Entry 7QUP (electron microscopy, 3.80 A resolution); this record covers chains 13B and 13C of the 65 polymer chains in the assembly.

Chain 13B:
Protein: Tubulin beta-1 chain
Source organism: Drosophila melanogaster
Reference sequence: Q24560 (TBB1_DROME); numbering as in UniProt (aligned over 2-426)
Amino-acid sequence (425 residues; row label = number of the first residue in the row):
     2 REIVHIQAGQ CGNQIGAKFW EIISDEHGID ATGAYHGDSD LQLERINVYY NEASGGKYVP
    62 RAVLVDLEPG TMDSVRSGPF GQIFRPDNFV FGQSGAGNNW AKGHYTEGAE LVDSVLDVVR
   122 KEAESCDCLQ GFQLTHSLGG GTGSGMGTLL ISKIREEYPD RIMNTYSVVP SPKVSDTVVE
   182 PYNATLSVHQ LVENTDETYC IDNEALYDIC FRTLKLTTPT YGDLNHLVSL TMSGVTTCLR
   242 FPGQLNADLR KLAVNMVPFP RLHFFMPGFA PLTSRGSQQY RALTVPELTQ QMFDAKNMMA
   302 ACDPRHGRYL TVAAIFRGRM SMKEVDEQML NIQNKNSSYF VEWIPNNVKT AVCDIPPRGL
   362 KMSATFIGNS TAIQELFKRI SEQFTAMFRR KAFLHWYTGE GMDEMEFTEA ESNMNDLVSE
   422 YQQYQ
UniProt features mapped onto this chain:
  - binding site (GTP): Gln11, Glu69, Ser138, Gly142, Thr143, Gly144, Asn204, Asn226
  - binding site (Mg(2+)): Glu69
  - modified residue (Phosphoserine): Ser40, Ser339
Small-molecule neighbours: GDP (guanosine-5'-diphosphate): Gly10, Gln11, Cys12, Gln15, Asn99, Ser138, Gly141, Thr143, Gly144, Asp177, Glu181, Asn204, Leu207, Tyr222, Asn226

Chain 13C:
Protein: Tubulin alpha-1 chain
Source organism: Drosophila melanogaster
Reference sequence: P06603 (TBA1_DROME); numbering as in UniProt (aligned over 1-436)
Amino-acid sequence (475 residues; each row starts with the number of its first residue; numbers below 1 keep their minus sign (Met-24 is residue -24)):
   -24 MHHHHHHEDQ VDPRLIDGKG GGGRPMRECI SIHVGQAGVQ IGNACWELYC LEHGIQPDGQ
    36 MPSDKTVGGG DDSFNTFFSE TGAGKHVPRA VFVDLEPTVV DEVRTGTYRQ LFHPEQLITG
    96 KEDAANNYAR GHYTIGKEIV DLVLDRIRKL ADQCTGLQGF LIFHSFGGGT GSGFTSLLME
   156 RLSVDYGKKS KLEFAIYPAP QVSTAVVEPY NSILTTHTTL EHSDCAFMVD NEAIYDICRR
   216 NLDIERPTYT NLNRLIGQIV SSITASLRFD GALNVDLTEF QTNLVPYPRI HFPLVTYAPV
   276 ISAEKAYHEQ LSVAEITNAC FEPANQMVKC DPRHGKYMAC CMLYRGDVVP KDVNAAIATI
   336 KTKRTIQFVD WCPTGFKVGI NYQPPTVVPG GDLAKVQRAV CMLSNTTAIA EAWARLDHKF
   396 DLMYAKRAFV HWYVGEGMEE GEFSEAREDL AALEKDYEEV GMDSGDGEGE GAEEY
Not modelled in the structure: -24 to 1, 38-46, 437-450
Construct notes: initiating methionine (-24); expression tag (-23 to 0, 437-450)
UniProt features mapped onto this chain:
  - active site: Glu254
  - binding site (GTP): Gln11, Glu71, Ser140, Gly144, Thr145, Thr179, Asn206, Asn228
  - binding site (Mg(2+)): Glu71
  - modified residue: Lys40 (N6-acetyllysine)
Ion coordination: Mg2+: Gln11 (together with GTP)
Small-molecule neighbours: GTP (guanosine-5'-triphosphate): Gln11, Ala12, Gln15, Glu71, Asp98, Asn101, Ser140, Gly142, Gly143, Gly144, Thr145, Gly146, Ile171, Thr179, Glu183, Asn206, Tyr224, Leu227, Asn228

How chain 13B and chain 13C interact:
Contacting residue pairs - 33 pairs, chain 13B then chain 13C:
  Pro70(13B) - Arg2(13C)
  Gly98(13B) - Glu254(13C)
  Asn99(13B) - Glu254(13C)
  Asn100(13B) - Thr257(13C)
  Lys174(13B) - Asn329(13C)
  Val175(13B) - Asn329(13C)
  Ser176(13B) - Thr349(13C)
  Asp177(13B) - Leu248(13C)
  Asp177(13B) - Phe351(13C)
  Asp177(13B) - Val353(13C)
  Val179(13B) - Asn258(13C)
  Val179(13B) - Thr349(13C)
  Val179(13B) - Phe351(13C)
  Tyr208(13B) - Lys326(13C)
  Tyr208(13B) - Asn329(13C)
  Pro220(13B) - Lys326(13C)
  Ala387(13B) - Trp346(13C)
  Met388(13B) - Trp346(13C)
  Met388(13B) - Pro348(13C)
  Arg391(13B) - Tyr262(13C)  hydrogen bond (backbone-side chain)
  Arg391(13B) - Asp345(13C)  salt bridge
  Arg391(13B) - Trp346(13C)
  Lys392(13B) - Tyr262(13C)  hydrogen bond (backbone-side chain)
  Ala393(13B) - Tyr262(13C)
  Phe394(13B) - Leu259(13C)
  Phe394(13B) - Val260(13C)
  Phe394(13B) - Pro261(13C)  hydrogen bond (backbone-backbone)
  His396(13B) - Tyr262(13C)
  His396(13B) - Pro263(13C)
  Trp397(13B) - Gln256(13C)
  Trp397(13B) - Thr257(13C)
  Trp397(13B) - Val260(13C)  hydrophobic
  Tyr398(13B) - Thr257(13C)
Other interface residues (no listed pair), chain 13B (31 interface residues in all): Gln11, Glu69, Ser95, Ala97, Thr178, Val180, Glu181, Thr218, Thr219, Tyr222, Gln384
Other interface residues (no listed pair), chain 13C (25 interface residues in all): Ala247, Asn249, Asp251, Thr253, Pro325, Gly350

In short:
31 residues of chain 13B and 25 residues of chain 13C are in contact; the contacts include 3 hydrogen bonds
and 1 salt bridge. Polar pairs include Arg391(13B)-Asp345(13C), Arg391(13B)-Tyr262(13C) and
Lys392(13B)-Tyr262(13C). Bound to chain 13B: GDP. Chain 13C binds GTP.
Here chain 13B is Tubulin beta-1 chain and chain 13C is Tubulin alpha-1 chain, both from Drosophila
melanogaster. Entry 7QUP (D. melanogaster 13-protofilament microtubule) was determined by electron microscopy
(same publication as 7QUC, 7QUD and 7QUQ).
